PDB entry 6P9X | electron microscopy, 2.91 A resolution | chains B and G of the 6 polymer chains in the assembly

[Chain B]
Protein: Guanine nucleotide-binding protein G(I)/G(S)/G(T) subunit beta-1
Organism: Homo sapiens
UniProtKB: P62873 (GBB1_HUMAN); numbering as in UniProt (aligned over 2-340)
Chain sequence (350 residues; numbered -9 to 340; the number before each row is that of its first residue; numbers below 1 keep their minus sign (Met-9 is residue -9)):
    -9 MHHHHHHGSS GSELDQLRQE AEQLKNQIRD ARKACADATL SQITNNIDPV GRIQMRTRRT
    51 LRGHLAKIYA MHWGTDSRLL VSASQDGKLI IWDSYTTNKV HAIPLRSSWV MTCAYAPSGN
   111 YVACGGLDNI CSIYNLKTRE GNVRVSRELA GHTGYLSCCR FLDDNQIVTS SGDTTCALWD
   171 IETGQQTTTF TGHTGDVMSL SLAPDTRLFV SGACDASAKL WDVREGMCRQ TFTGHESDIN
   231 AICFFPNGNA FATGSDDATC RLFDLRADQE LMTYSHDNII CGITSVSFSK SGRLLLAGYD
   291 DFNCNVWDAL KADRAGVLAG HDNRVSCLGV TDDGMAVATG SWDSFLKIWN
Disordered / not traced: -9 to 2
Construct notes: expression tag (-9 to 1)
UniProt features mapped onto this chain:
  - modified residue: Ser2 (N-acetylserine), His266 (Phosphohistidine)
  - natural variant: Leu30 (L30F: In MRD42; uncertain significance), Arg52 (R52G: In MRD42), Gly64 (G64V: In MRD42), Asp76 (D76E: In MRD42; D76G: In MRD42), Gly77 (G77S: In MRD42), Lys78 (K78R: In MRD42), Ile80 (I80N: In MRD42; I80T: In MRD42), His91 (H91R: In MRD42; uncertain significance), Ala92 (A92T: In MRD42), Pro94 (P94S: In MRD42), Leu95 (L95P: In MRD42), Arg96 (R96L: In MRD42), 5 further natural variant entries in UniProt

[Chain G]
Protein: Guanine nucleotide-binding protein G(I)/G(S)/G(O) subunit gamma-2
Organism: Homo sapiens
UniProtKB: P59768 (GBG2_HUMAN); residues 1-71 here = UniProt positions 1-71
Chain sequence (71 residues; row label = number of the first residue in the row):
     1 MASNNTASIA QARKLVEQLK MEANIDRIKV SKAAADLMAY CEAHAKEDPL LTPVPASENP
    61 FREKKFFCAI L
Disordered / not traced: 1-6, 63-71
UniProt features mapped onto this chain:
  - modified residue: Ala2 (N-acetylalanine), Cys68 (Cysteine methyl ester)
  - lipidation: Cys68 (S-geranylgeranyl cysteine)

[How chain B and chain G interact]
Pairs across the interface - 86 pairs, chain B then chain G:
  Glu3(B) with Ile9(G); Arg13(G), salt bridge
  Leu4(B) with Ile9(G), hydrophobic
  Leu7(B) with Arg13(G); Val16(G), hydrophobic
  Glu10(B) with Val16(G); Lys20(G), salt bridge
  Ala11(B) with Leu19(G)
  Leu14(B) with Val16(G); Leu19(G), hydrophobic; Lys20(G)
  Gln17(B) with Ala23(G)
  Ile18(B) with Leu19(G); Ala23(G), hydrophobic; Arg27(G)
  Ala21(B) with Arg27(G)
  Arg22(B) with Arg27(G)
  Cys25(B) with Ile28(G); Lys29(G); Val30(G), hydrogen bond (backbone-backbone)
  Ala26(B) with Val30(G), hydrophobic
  Asp27(B) with Lys29(G); Val30(G), hydrogen bond (side chain-backbone); Ser31(G), hydrogen bond
  Ala28(B) with Val30(G); Ser31(G)
  Leu30(B) with Ala34(G), hydrophobic
  Ile33(B) with Ala34(G), hydrophobic; Ala35(G); Met38(G), hydrophobic
  Thr34(B) with Met38(G)
  Ile37(B) with Met38(G), hydrophobic
  Val40(B) with Leu51(G), hydrophobic
  Ile43(B) with Leu50(G)
  Met45(B) with Leu50(G), hydrophobic
  Arg48(B) with Phe61(G)
  Arg49(B) with Pro60(G); Phe61(G), hydrogen bond (side chain-backbone)
  Ser84(B) with Phe61(G)
  Tyr85(B) with Pro60(G); Phe61(G), hydrophobic
  Cys218(B) with Gln18(G)
  Arg219(B) with Glu22(G)
  Gln220(B) with Ile25(G)
  Thr221(B) with Glu22(G), hydrogen bond
  Phe235(B) with Tyr40(G), hydrophobic; Cys41(G), hydrophobic
  Pro236(B) with Tyr40(G), hydrophobic
  Asn237(B) with Tyr40(G)
  Leu252(B) with Leu37(G), hydrophobic
  Asp254(B) with Ala33(G)
  Arg256(B) with Asp26(G); Arg27(G); Ile28(G), hydrogen bond (backbone-backbone); Asp36(G), salt bridge
  Ala257(B) with Ile28(G); Val30(G), hydrophobic
  Asp258(B) with Ile25(G); Arg27(G), salt bridge
  Gln259(B) with Val30(G)
  Leu261(B) with Val30(G), hydrophobic; Leu37(G), hydrophobic
  Ser279(B) with Asp48(G), hydrogen bond; Leu50(G)
  Lys280(B) with Glu47(G); Asp48(G)
  Ser281(B) with Tyr40(G); Cys41(G), hydrogen bond (side chain-backbone); His44(G), hydrogen bond (side chain-backbone); Ala45(G); Asp48(G), hydrogen bond (backbone-side chain)
  Gly282(B) with Cys41(G)
  Arg283(B) with Cys41(G); Leu51(G)
  Leu284(B) with Leu51(G), hydrophobic
  Leu300(B) with Cys41(G), hydrophobic
  Asp323(B) with Pro49(G)
  Gly324(B) with Pro49(G); Leu50(G)
  Met325(B) with Pro49(G), hydrophobic; Leu50(G); Pro60(G)
  Ala326(B) with Phe61(G), hydrophobic
  Val327(B) with Leu50(G), hydrophobic
  Asn340(B) with Asn59(G), hydrogen bond; Phe61(G)
Other interface residues (no listed pair), chain B (58 interface residues in all): Lys15, Ala24, Trp63, Ala240, Val320, Ile338
Other interface residues (no listed pair), chain G (39 interface residues in all): Ala12, Lys32, Glu42, Val54, Glu58, Arg62

[Overview]
Chain B and chain G form an interface of 58 and 39 residues respectively, with 11 hydrogen bonds and 4 salt
bridges. Polar contacts include Glu3(B)-Arg13(G), Glu10(B)-Lys20(G) and Arg256(B)-Asp36(G).
Chain B is Guanine nucleotide-binding protein G(I)/G(S)/G(T) subunit beta-1 and chain G is Guanine
nucleotide-binding protein G(I)/G(S)/G(O) subunit gamma-2, both from Homo sapiens; the structure, CRF1
Receptor Gs GPCR protein complex with CRF1 peptide, was determined by electron microscopy together with 6P9Y
from the same study.
